8RTS - chains A and B of the 7 polymer chains in the assembly; structure by electron microscopy, 3.73 A resolution.

[Chain A (and B)]
Name: Volume-regulated anion channel subunit LRRC8C
From: Homo sapiens
Notes: chain B of this document is another copy of the same molecule, construct and numbering; everything in this record applies to it too
UniProtKB: Q8TDW0 (LRC8C_HUMAN); residue numbers follow UniProt; this construct covers 2-801
Chain sequence (811 residues; each row starts with the number of its first residue; numbering starts at 0):
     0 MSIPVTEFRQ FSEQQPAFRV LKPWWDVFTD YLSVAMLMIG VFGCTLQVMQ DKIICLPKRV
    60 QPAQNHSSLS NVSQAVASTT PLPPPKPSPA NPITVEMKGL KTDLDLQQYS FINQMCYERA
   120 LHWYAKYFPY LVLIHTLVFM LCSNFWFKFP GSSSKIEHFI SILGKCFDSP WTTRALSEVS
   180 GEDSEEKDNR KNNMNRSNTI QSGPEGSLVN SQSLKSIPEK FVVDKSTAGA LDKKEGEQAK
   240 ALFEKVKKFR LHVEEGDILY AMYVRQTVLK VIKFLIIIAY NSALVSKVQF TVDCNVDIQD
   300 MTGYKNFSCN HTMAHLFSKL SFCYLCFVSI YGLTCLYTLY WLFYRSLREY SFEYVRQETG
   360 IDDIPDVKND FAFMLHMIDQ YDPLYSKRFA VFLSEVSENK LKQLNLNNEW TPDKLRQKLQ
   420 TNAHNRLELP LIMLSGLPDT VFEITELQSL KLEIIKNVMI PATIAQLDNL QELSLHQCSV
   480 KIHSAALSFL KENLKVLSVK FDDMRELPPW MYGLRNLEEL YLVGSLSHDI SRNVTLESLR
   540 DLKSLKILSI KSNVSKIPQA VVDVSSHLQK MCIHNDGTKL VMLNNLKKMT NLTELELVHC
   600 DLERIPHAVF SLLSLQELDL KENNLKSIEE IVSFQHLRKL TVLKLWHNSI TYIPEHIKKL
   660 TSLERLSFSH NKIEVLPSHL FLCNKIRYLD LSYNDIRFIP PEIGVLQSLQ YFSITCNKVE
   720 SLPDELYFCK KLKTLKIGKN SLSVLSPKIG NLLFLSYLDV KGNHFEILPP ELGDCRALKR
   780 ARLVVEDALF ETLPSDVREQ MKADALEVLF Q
Disordered / not traced: 0-15, 60-94, 177-235, 528-530, 805-810
Cystine bridges: Cys-54/Cys-308, Cys-115/Cys-293
Sequence notes: initiating methionine (0); expression tag (1, 802-810); variant Gly-205 (Asp in Q8TDW0); conflict Arg-781 (Gly in Q8TDW0)
Swiss-Prot annotation at these positions:
  - modified residue (Phosphoserine): Ser-212, Ser-215
  - glycosylation (N-linked (GlcNAc...) asparagine): Asn-64, Asn-70

[Interface between chain A and chain B]
Residue-residue contacts (56; chain A residue first):
  Val-47(A) / Leu-45(B)  hydrophobic
  Val-47(A) / Met-48(B)  hydrophobic
  Val-47(A) / Gln-49(B)
  Thr-101(A) / Gly-98(B)
  Asp-102(A) / Gly-98(B)
  Asp-102(A) / Leu-99(B)
  Leu-103(A) / Gly-98(B)
  Asp-104(A) / Thr-101(B)
  Asp-104(A) / Tyr-108(B)  hydrogen bond
  Gln-106(A) / Cys-54(B)
  Gln-106(A) / Leu-55(B)
  Gln-106(A) / Tyr-108(B)
  Gln-106(A) / Asn-112(B)
  Gln-107(A) / Leu-55(B)
  Gln-107(A) / Leu-99(B)  hydrogen bond (side chain-backbone)
  Gln-107(A) / Thr-101(B)
  Ser-109(A) / Ile-53(B)
  Phe-110(A) / Ile-53(B)  hydrophobic
  Phe-110(A) / Leu-55(B)  hydrophobic
  Phe-110(A) / Asn-309(B)
  Gln-113(A) / Ile-53(B)
  Gln-113(A) / Phe-289(B)
  Gln-113(A) / Asn-309(B)  hydrogen bond (side chain-backbone)
  Gln-113(A) / His-310(B)
  Gln-113(A) / Thr-311(B)
  Met-114(A) / Asn-309(B)
  Glu-117(A) / Phe-289(B)
  Glu-117(A) / His-314(B)  salt bridge
  Tyr-126(A) / His-314(B)  hydrogen bond
  Tyr-126(A) / Leu-315(B)
  Tyr-126(A) / Lys-318(B)
  Tyr-129(A) / Phe-41(B)  hydrophobic
  Lys-147(A) / Tyr-30(B)
  Phe-148(A) / Trp-23(B)  hydrophobic
  Pro-149(A) / Trp-23(B)  hydrophobic
  Ser-153(A) / Tyr-380(B)
  Glu-243(A) / Thr-172(B)
  Lys-247(A) / Arg-387(B)
  His-251(A) / Leu-383(B)
  Asp-299(A) / Lys-57(B)  salt bridge
  Asp-299(A) / Arg-58(B)
  Asp-299(A) / Val-59(B)  hydrogen bond (side chain-backbone)
  Asp-299(A) / Leu-99(B)
  Met-300(A) / Pro-56(B)
  Met-300(A) / Leu-99(B)
  Met-300(A) / Ser-307(B)
  Thr-301(A) / Lys-97(B)
  Thr-301(A) / Gly-98(B)
  Thr-301(A) / Leu-99(B)  hydrogen bond (backbone-backbone)
  Gly-302(A) / Met-96(B)
  Gly-302(A) / Lys-97(B)
  Gly-302(A) / Leu-99(B)
  Tyr-303(A) / Met-96(B)  hydrophobic
  Tyr-303(A) / Lys-97(B)
  Tyr-303(A) / Gly-98(B)
  Glu-790(A) / Lys-732(B)  salt bridge
Also at the interface, not in a pair above, chain A (33 interface residues in all): Arg-58, Arg-118, Lys-125, Leu-140, Ser-152, Lys-244
Also at the interface, not in a pair above, chain B (42 interface residues in all): Lys-21, Pro-22, Val-26, Lys-51, Lys-100, Leu-103, Ser-176, Thr-290, Asp-381

[In short]
Chain A and chain B form an interface of 33 and 42 residues respectively; the contacts include 6 hydrogen
bonds and 3 salt bridges. Polar pairs include Glu-117(A)/His-314(B), Asp-299(A)/Lys-57(B) and
Glu-790(A)/Lys-732(B).
Chain A and chain B are both Volume-regulated anion channel subunit LRRC8C (Homo sapiens); the structure,
Structure of a homomeric human LRRC8C Volume-Regulated Anion Channel, was determined by electron microscopy
together with 9EZC and 9F16 from the same study.
